PDB entry 8DKP | X-ray diffraction, 1.23 A resolution | chains A and B

Chain A (and B):
Protein: Bifunctional protein PutA
Source organism: Sinorhizobium meliloti SM11
Notes: EC 1.5.5.2, 1.2.1.88; chain B of this document is another copy of the same molecule, construct and numbering; everything in this record applies to it too
UniProt: F7X6I3 (F7X6I3_SINMM); residue numbers follow UniProt; this construct covers 26-83, 190-522
Chain sequence (396 residues; each row starts with the number of its first residue; note: 102 numbers in that range are skipped by the numbering (no residue carries them; nothing is unmodelled there)):
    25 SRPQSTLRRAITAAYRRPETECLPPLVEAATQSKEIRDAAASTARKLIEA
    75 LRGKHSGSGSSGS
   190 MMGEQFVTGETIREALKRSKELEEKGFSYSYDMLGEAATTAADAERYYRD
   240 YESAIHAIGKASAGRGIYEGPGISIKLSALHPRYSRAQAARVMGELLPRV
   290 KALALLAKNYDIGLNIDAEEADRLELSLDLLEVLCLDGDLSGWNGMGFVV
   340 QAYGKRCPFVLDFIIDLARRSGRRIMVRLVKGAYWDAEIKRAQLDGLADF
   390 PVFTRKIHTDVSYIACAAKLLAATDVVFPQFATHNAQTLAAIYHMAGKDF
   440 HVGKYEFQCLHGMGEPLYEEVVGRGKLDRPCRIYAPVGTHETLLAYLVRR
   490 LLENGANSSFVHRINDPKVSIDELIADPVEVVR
Disordered / not traced: 25-27, 80-85, 522 (chain B: 80-86, 522)
Sequence notes: expression tag (25); linker (84-87)
Ligand contacts:
  - FAD (flavin-adenine dinucleotide): Asp306, Ala307, Val338, Gln340, Tyr342, Arg367, Val369, Lys370, Gly371, Ala372, Tyr373, Trp374, Phe392, Thr393, Arg394, Lys395, Thr398, Asp399, Ala421, Thr422, His423, Asn424, Gln447, Cys448, Leu449, Tyr473, Arg489, Glu492, Ser497, Ser498, Phe499
  - tetrahydrofuran-2-carboxylic acid (TFB): Lys265, Asp306, Arg367, Ala372, Tyr373, Leu449, Tyr473, Tyr485, Arg488, Arg489
Reported in the primary citation:
  - binding site for tetrahydrofuran-2-carboxylic acid: Lys265

How chain A and chain B interact:
Pairs across the interface (25):
  Gly86(A) - Ser87(B)
  Gly86(A) - Met190(B)  hydrogen bond (backbone-backbone)
  Met190(A) - Ser87(B)
  Met190(A) - Met190(B)  hydrophobic
  Met190(A) - Gln194(B)
  Met190(A) - Phe195(B)  hydrophobic
  Met190(A) - Leu490(B)  hydrophobic
  Met190(A) - Asn493(B)
  Met190(A) - Gly494(B)
  Thr228(A) - Gln382(B)
  Asp375(A) - Leu483(B)
  His479(A) - Asn496(B)
  Leu483(A) - Leu491(B)  hydrophobic
  Leu483(A) - Gly494(B)
  Leu486(A) - Leu490(B)
  Val487(A) - Leu490(B)  hydrophobic
  Val487(A) - Leu491(B)  hydrophobic
  Leu490(A) - Met190(B)
  Leu490(A) - Met191(B)  hydrophobic
  Leu490(A) - Leu486(B)  hydrophobic
  Leu490(A) - Leu490(B)  hydrophobic
  Leu491(A) - Leu483(B)  hydrophobic
  Asn493(A) - Met191(B)
  Gly494(A) - Met191(B)
  Asn496(A) - His479(B)
Other interface residues (no listed pair), chain A (15 interface residues in all): Ser87, Glu480
Other interface residues (no listed pair), chain B (18 interface residues in all): Val487, Arg489, Ala495, His501

Summary:
15 residues of chain A and 18 residues of chain B are in contact; the contacts include 1 hydrogen bond. Its
one hydrogen bond, Gly86(A)-Met190(B), is backbone to backbone. Chain A binds flavin-adenine dinucleotide and
tetrahydrofuran-2-carboxylic acid. The paper reports a binding site for tetrahydrofuran-2-carboxylic acid at
Lys265(A).
Both chains are Bifunctional protein PutA (Sinorhizobium meliloti SM11). Entry 8DKP (Minimal PutA proline
dehydrogenase domain (design #2) complexed with S-(-)-tetrahydro-2-furoic acid) was determined by X-ray
diffraction.
